Entry 7V3H (electron microscopy, 3.60 A resolution); this record covers chains C and G of the 12 polymer chains in the assembly.

[Chain C]
Name: Envelope protein E
Organism: Dengue virus type 2 (strain Thailand/NGS-C/1944)
UniProt: P14340 (POLG_DEN2N); residues 1-495 here correspond to UniProt positions 281-775 (UniProt number = residue number + 280)
Sequence (495 residues; row label = number of the first residue in the row):
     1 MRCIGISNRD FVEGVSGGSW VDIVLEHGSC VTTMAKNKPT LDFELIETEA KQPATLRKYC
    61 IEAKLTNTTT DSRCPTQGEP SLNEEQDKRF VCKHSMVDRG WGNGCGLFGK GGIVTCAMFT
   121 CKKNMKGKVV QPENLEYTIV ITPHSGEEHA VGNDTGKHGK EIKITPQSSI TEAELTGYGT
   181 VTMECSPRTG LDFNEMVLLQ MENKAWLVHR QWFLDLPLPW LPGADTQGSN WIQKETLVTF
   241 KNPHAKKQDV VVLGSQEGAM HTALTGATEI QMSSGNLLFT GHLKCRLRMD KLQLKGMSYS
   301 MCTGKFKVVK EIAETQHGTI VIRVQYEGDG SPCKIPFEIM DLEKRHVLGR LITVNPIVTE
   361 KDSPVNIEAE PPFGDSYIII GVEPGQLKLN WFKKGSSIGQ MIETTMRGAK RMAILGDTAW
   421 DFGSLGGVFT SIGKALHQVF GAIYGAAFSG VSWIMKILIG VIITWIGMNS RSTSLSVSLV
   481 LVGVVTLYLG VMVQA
Glycans and other covalent adducts: N-acetylglucosamine (NAG) linked to Asn67
Curated features (UniProtKB/Swiss-Prot):
  - region: Asp98 to Gly111 (Fusion peptide)
  - site: Ala495 (Cleavage)
  - glycosylation (N-linked (GlcNAc...) asparagine): Asn67, Asn153

[Chain G]
Name: C10 IgG light chain variable region
Organism: Homo sapiens
Sequence (127 residues; each row starts with the number of its first residue):
     1 EVQLVESGAE VKKPGASVKV SCKASGYTFT SYAMHWVRQA PGQRLEWMGW INAGNGNTKY
    61 SQKFQDRVTI TRDTSASTAY MELSSLRSED TAIYYCARDK VDDYGDYWFP TLWYFDYWGQ
   121 GTLVTVS

[How chain C and chain G interact]
Residue-residue contacts (16; chain C residue first):
  Arg2(C) - Asp103(G)  salt bridge
  His27(C) - Tyr104(G)
  Glu44(C) - Tyr104(G)
  Ile46(C) - Tyr104(G)
  His149(C) - Leu112(G)
  His149(C) - Trp113(G)
  Asn153(C) - Trp113(G)
  Asp154(C) - Asp102(G)
  Asp154(C) - Asp103(G)
  Thr155(C) - Lys100(G)
  Thr155(C) - Val101(G)
  Thr155(C) - Thr111(G)
  Thr155(C) - Trp113(G)
  Gly156(C) - Lys100(G)
  His158(C) - Trp113(G)
  Phe279(C) - Tyr104(G)  hydrophobic
Interface residues without a listed pair, chain C (12 interface residues in all): Leu45

[Overview]
12 residues of chain C and 8 residues of chain G are in contact, with 1 salt bridge. The salt-bridged pair is
Arg2(C)-Asp103(G).
Here chain C is Envelope protein E (Dengue virus type 2 (strain Thailand/NGS-C/1944)) and chain G is C10 IgG
light chain variable region (Homo sapiens). Entry 7V3H (DENV2_NGC_Fab_C10 28degrees (3Fab:3E)) was determined
by electron microscopy, deposited together with 7V3F, 7V3G, 7V3I and 7V3J.
